Entry 6PPV (X-ray diffraction, 2.05 A resolution); this record covers chains E and F of the 8 polymer chains in the assembly.

== Chain E ==
Protein: U6 snRNA-associated Sm-like protein LSm5
From: Schizosaccharomyces pombe (strain 972 / ATCC 24843)
UniProt: O42978 (LSM5_SCHPO); numbering as in UniProt (aligned over 1-80)
Chain sequence (80 residues; row label = number of the first residue in the row):
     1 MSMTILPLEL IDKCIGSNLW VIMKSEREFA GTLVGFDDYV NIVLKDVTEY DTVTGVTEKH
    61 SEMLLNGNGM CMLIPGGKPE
Disordered / not traced: 1-4, 80
UniProt features mapped onto this chain:
  - mutagenesis: Asn66 to Asn68 (Mildly impairs RNA-binding)
From the paper describing this entry:
  - binding site for the 6-nt RNA strand: Tyr39, Asn66, Asn68

== Chain F ==
Protein: U6 snRNA-associated Sm-like protein LSm6
From: Schizosaccharomyces pombe (strain 972 / ATCC 24843)
UniProt: Q9UUI1 (LSM6_SCHPO); residues 1-75 here = UniProt positions 1-75
Chain sequence (77 residues; each row starts with the number of its first residue; numbers below 1 keep their minus sign (Gly-1 is residue -1)):
    -1 GSMDSSPNEF LNKVIGKKVL IRLSSGVDYK GILSCLDGYM NLALERTEEY VNGKKTNVYG
    59 DAFIRGNNVL YVSALDD
Disordered / not traced: -1 to 2, 74-75
Sequence notes: expression tag (-1 to 0)

== Interface between chain E and chain F ==
Pairs across the interface - 36 pairs, chain E then chain F:
  Met23(E) - Leu68(F)  hydrophobic
  Arg27(E) - Arg20(F)
  Arg27(E) - Leu68(F)
  Phe29(E) - Tyr69(F)  hydrophobic
  Val34(E) - Ser4(F)
  Gly35(E) - Ser4(F)
  Phe36(E) - Ser4(F)
  Asp37(E) - Pro5(F)
  Asn41(E) - Pro5(F)
  Asn41(E) - Met38(F)
  Val43(E) - Ser4(F)
  Val43(E) - Pro5(F)  hydrophobic
  Glu49(E) - Arg20(F)  salt bridge
  Glu49(E) - Tyr69(F)  hydrogen bond
  Glu58(E) - Arg20(F)  salt bridge
  His60(E) - Tyr69(F)  hydrogen bond
  His60(E) - Ser71(F)  hydrogen bond
  Ser61(E) - Ala72(F)
  Glu62(E) - Phe8(F)
  Glu62(E) - Lys11(F)  salt bridge
  Glu62(E) - Ser71(F)  hydrogen bond (backbone-side chain)
  Glu62(E) - Ala72(F)  hydrogen bond (backbone-backbone)
  Met63(E) - Phe8(F)  hydrophobic
  Met63(E) - Tyr69(F)  hydrophobic
  Met63(E) - Val70(F)
  Met63(E) - Ser71(F)
  Leu64(E) - Pro5(F)  hydrophobic
  Leu64(E) - Phe8(F)  hydrophobic
  Leu64(E) - Leu9(F)  hydrophobic
  Leu64(E) - Tyr69(F)
  Leu64(E) - Val70(F)  hydrogen bond (backbone-backbone)
  Leu65(E) - Leu68(F)
  Leu65(E) - Tyr69(F)  hydrophobic
  Asn66(E) - Met38(F)
  Asn66(E) - Val67(F)  hydrogen bond (side chain-backbone)
  Asn66(E) - Leu68(F)  hydrogen bond (backbone-backbone)
Also at the interface, not in a pair above, chain F (16 interface residues in all): Ser3, Leu18, Gly64

== In short ==
Chain E and chain F form an interface of 18 and 16 residues respectively; the contacts include 8 hydrogen
bonds and 3 salt bridges. Polar contacts include Glu49(E)-Arg20(F), Glu58(E)-Arg20(F) and Glu62(E)-Lys11(F).
Curated annotation (UniProt) lists 3 mutagenesis sites on chain E. From the paper: a binding site for the 6-nt
RNA strand at Tyr39(E), Asn66(E) and Asn68(E).
Here chain E is U6 snRNA-associated Sm-like protein LSm5 and chain F is U6 snRNA-associated Sm-like protein
LSm6, both from Schizosaccharomyces pombe (strain 972 / ATCC 24843). Entry 6PPV (Structure of S. pombe Lsm1-7
with RNA, polyuridine with 3' guanosine) was determined by X-ray diffraction together with 6PPN, 6PPP and 6PPQ
from the same study.
